Entry 2GK7 (X-ray diffraction, 2.80 A resolution); this record covers chain A.

== Chain A ==
Protein: Regulator of nonsense transcripts 1
From: Homo sapiens
Notes: EC 3.6.1.-; fragment: helicase core domain(residues 295-914)
UniProtKB: Q92900 (RENT1_HUMAN); residue numbers follow UniProt; this construct covers 295-914
Chain sequence (624 residues; each row starts with the number of its first residue):
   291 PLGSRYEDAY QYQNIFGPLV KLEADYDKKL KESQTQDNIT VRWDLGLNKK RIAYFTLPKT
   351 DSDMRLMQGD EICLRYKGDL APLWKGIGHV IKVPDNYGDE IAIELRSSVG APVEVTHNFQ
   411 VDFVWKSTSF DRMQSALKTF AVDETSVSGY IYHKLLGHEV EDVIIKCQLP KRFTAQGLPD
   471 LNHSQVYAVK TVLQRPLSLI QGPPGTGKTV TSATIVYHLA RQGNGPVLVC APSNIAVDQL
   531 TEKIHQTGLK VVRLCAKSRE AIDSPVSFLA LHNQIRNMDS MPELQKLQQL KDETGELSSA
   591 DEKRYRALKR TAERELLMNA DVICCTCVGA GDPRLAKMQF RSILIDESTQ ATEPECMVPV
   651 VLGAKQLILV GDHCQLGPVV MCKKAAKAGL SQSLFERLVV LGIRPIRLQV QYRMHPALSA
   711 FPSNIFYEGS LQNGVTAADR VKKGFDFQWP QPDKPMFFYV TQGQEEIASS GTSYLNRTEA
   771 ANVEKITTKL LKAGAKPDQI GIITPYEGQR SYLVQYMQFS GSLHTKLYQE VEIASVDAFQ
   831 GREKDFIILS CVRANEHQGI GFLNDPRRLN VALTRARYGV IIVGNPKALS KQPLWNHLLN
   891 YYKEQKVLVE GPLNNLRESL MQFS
Disordered / not traced: 291-294, 337-338, 367-373, 401-405, 584-587, 909-914
Sequence notes: cloning artifact (291-294)
Swiss-Prot annotation at these positions:
  - mutagenesis: R843 (R843A: Inhibits histone mRNA degradation; R843C: Abolishes NMD)
What the authors report for this chain:
  - binding site for phosphate ion: Q665, R703, R865
  - catalytic residues: R865 (proposed by the authors, not directly observed)
  - mutagenesis - K498A, R703A: decreased catalytic activity
  - mutagenesis - K498A, R703A, R865A: decreased binding to ATP
  - mutagenesis - Q665A, R865A: abolished catalytic activity
  - mutagenesis - Q665A: unchanged binding to ATP
  - mutagenesis - K599A/R600A, R604A: decreased binding to RNA
  - mutagenesis - K498A, Q665A, R703A: unchanged binding to RNA

== In short ==
Curated annotation (UniProt) lists one mutagenesis site. The paper reports the catalytic residue R865; K498A,
R703A and R865A reduce binding to ATP; 6 substitutions were tested in all.
Chain A is Regulator of nonsense transcripts 1 (Homo sapiens); the structure, Structural and Functional
insights into the human Upf1 helicase core, was determined by X-ray diffraction, deposited together with 2GJK
and 2GK6.
